6TKD - chains HHH and LLL; structure by X-ray diffraction, 1.90 A resolution.

== Chain HHH ==
Molecule: Chilob 7/4 H2 heavy chain C228S
Organism: Homo sapiens
Amino-acid sequence (231 residues; row label = number of the first residue in the row):
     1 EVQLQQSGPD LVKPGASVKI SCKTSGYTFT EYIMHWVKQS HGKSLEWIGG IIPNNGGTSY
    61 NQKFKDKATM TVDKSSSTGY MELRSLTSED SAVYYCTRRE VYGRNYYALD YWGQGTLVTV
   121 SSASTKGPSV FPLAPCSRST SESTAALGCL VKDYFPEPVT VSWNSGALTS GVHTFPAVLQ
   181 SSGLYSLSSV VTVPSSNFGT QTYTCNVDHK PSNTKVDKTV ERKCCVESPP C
Disordered / not traced: 103-104, 139-140, 228-231
Disulfide bonds: C22-C96, C136-C225, C149-C205

== Chain LLL ==
Molecule: Chilob 7/4 H2 kappa chain
Organism: Homo sapiens
Amino-acid sequence (214 residues; each row starts with the number of its first residue):
     1 DIQMTQTTSS LSASLGDRVT ITCSASQGIN NYLNWYQQKP DGTVKLLIYY TSSLHSGVPS
    61 RFSGSGSGTD YSLTISNLEP EDIATYYCQQ YSNLPYTFGG GTKLEIKRTV AAPSVFIFPP
   121 SDEQLKSGTA SVVCLLNNFY PREAKVQWKV DNALQSGNSQ ESVTEQDSKD STYSLSSTLT
   181 LSKADYEKHK VYACEVTHQG LSSPVTKSFN RGEC
Disordered / not traced: 212-214
Disulfide bonds: C23-C88, C134-C194

== Chain HHH / chain LLL interface ==
Residue-residue contacts - 73 pairs, chain HHH then chain LLL:
  H35(HHH) - Y96(LLL)
  Q39(HHH) - Q38(LLL)  hydrogen bond
  Q39(HHH) - Y87(LLL)  hydrogen bond
  K43(HHH) - Y87(LLL)  hydrogen bond (backbone-side chain)
  S44(HHH) - Y87(LLL)
  S44(HHH) - G99(LLL)  hydrogen bond (side chain-backbone)
  S44(HHH) - G100(LLL)
  L45(HHH) - Y87(LLL)  hydrophobic
  L45(HHH) - F98(LLL)
  W47(HHH) - L94(LLL)  hydrophobic
  W47(HHH) - P95(LLL)  hydrophobic
  W47(HHH) - Y96(LLL)
  W47(HHH) - F98(LLL)
  S59(HHH) - L94(LLL)
  N61(HHH) - P95(LLL)
  Y95(HHH) - Q38(LLL)  hydrogen bond
  Y95(HHH) - G42(LLL)  hydrogen bond (side chain-backbone)
  Y102(HHH) - L46(LLL)
  Y102(HHH) - Y49(LLL)
  Y102(HHH) - H55(LLL)  hydrogen bond
  N105(HHH) - Y32(LLL)
  N105(HHH) - Y91(LLL)
  Y106(HHH) - Y50(LLL)
  Y106(HHH) - Y91(LLL)
  Y107(HHH) - N34(LLL)  hydrogen bond (backbone-side chain)
  Y107(HHH) - Y91(LLL)
  A108(HHH) - N34(LLL)
  A108(HHH) - L46(LLL)  hydrophobic
  A108(HHH) - Y49(LLL)  hydrophobic
  L109(HHH) - Y36(LLL)  hydrogen bond (backbone-side chain)
  L109(HHH) - L46(LLL)
  D110(HHH) - L46(LLL)
  D110(HHH) - H55(LLL)
  W112(HHH) - Y36(LLL)
  W112(HHH) - V44(LLL)  hydrophobic
  V130(HHH) - E123(LLL)
  F131(HHH) - S121(LLL)
  F131(HHH) - E123(LLL)
  F131(HHH) - Q124(LLL)
  P132(HHH) - S121(LLL)
  L133(HHH) - F118(LLL)
  L133(HHH) - V133(LLL)  hydrophobic
  A134(HHH) - F118(LLL)
  A134(HHH) - P119(LLL)
  P135(HHH) - F118(LLL)
  C136(HHH) - P119(LLL)  hydrophobic
  C136(HHH) - F209(LLL)  hydrophobic
  T144(HHH) - F116(LLL)
  A146(HHH) - F116(LLL)  hydrophobic
  A146(HHH) - F118(LLL)
  L147(HHH) - F118(LLL)  hydrophobic
  L150(HHH) - S131(LLL)
  K152(HHH) - Q124(LLL)
  K152(HHH) - S131(LLL)
  H173(HHH) - N137(LLL)
  H173(HHH) - N138(LLL)  hydrogen bond
  H173(HHH) - S174(LLL)  hydrogen bond
  F175(HHH) - L135(LLL)  hydrophobic
  F175(HHH) - S162(LLL)
  F175(HHH) - T164(LLL)
  F175(HHH) - S174(LLL)
  F175(HHH) - L175(LLL)
  F175(HHH) - S176(LLL)
  P176(HHH) - S162(LLL)  hydrogen bond (backbone-side chain)
  P176(HHH) - V163(LLL)
  V178(HHH) - Q160(LLL)
  V178(HHH) - E161(LLL)
  V178(HHH) - S162(LLL)
  L179(HHH) - Q160(LLL)
  Q180(HHH) - Q160(LLL)
  V190(HHH) - L135(LLL)  hydrophobic
  T192(HHH) - N137(LLL)
  K218(HHH) - E123(LLL)  salt bridge
Also at the interface, not in a pair above, chain HHH (45 interface residues in all): V37, E46, K63, E142, A145, T174, S188
Also at the interface, not in a pair above, chain LLL (43 interface residues in all): D1, I117, T129, D167, K207

== Summary ==
Chain HHH and chain LLL form an interface of 45 and 43 residues respectively; the contacts include 12 hydrogen
bonds and 1 salt bridge. Polar contacts include K218(HHH)-E123(LLL), Q39(HHH)-Q38(LLL) and Q39(HHH)-Y87(LLL).
Chain HHH is Chilob 7/4 H2 heavy chain C228S and chain LLL is Chilob 7/4 H2 kappa chain, both from Homo
sapiens; the structure, ChiLob 7/4 H2 HC-C228S F(ab')2, was determined by X-ray diffraction together with
6TKB, 6TKC, 6TKE and 6TKF from the same study.
